PDB entry 8E8Z | electron microscopy, 3.15 A resolution | chains 3 and 4 of the 6 polymer chains in the assembly

[Chain 3]
Name: Capsid protein VP3
Organism: Human poliovirus 1 strain Sabin
Reference sequence: E7CRL3 (E7CRL3_9ENTO); residues 1-235 here correspond to UniProt positions 342-576 (UniProt number = residue number + 341)
Chain sequence (235 residues; numbered 1 to 235; the number before each row is that of its first residue):
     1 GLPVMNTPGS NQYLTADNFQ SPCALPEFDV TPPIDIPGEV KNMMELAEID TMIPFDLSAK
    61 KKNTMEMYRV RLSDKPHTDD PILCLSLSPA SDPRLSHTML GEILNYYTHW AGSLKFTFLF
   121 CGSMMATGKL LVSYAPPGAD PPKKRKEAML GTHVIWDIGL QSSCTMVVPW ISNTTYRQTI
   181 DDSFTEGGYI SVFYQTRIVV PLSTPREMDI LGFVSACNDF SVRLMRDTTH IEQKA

[Chain 4]
Name: Capsid protein VP4
Organism: Human poliovirus 1 strain Sabin
Reference sequence: P03301 (POLG_POL1S); residue numbers follow UniProt; this construct covers 2-69
Chain sequence (68 residues; numbered 2 to 69; the number before each row is that of its first residue):
     2 GAQVSSQKVG AHENSNRAYG GSTINYTTIN YYRDSASNAA SKQDFSQDPS KFTEPIKDVL
    62 IKTSPMLN
Disordered / not traced: 11-24
Curated features (UniProtKB/Swiss-Prot):
  - site: Asn-69 (Cleavage)
  - lipidation: Gly-2 (N-myristoyl glycine)

[Chain 3 / chain 4 interface]
Contacting residue pairs - 28 pairs, chain 3 then chain 4:
  Asn-18(3) with Ala-40(4); Ala-41(4), hydrogen bond (side chain-backbone)
  Gln-20(3) with Ile-30(4), hydrogen bond (side chain-backbone); Asn-31(4); Tyr-32(4), hydrogen bond (side chain-backbone); Tyr-33(4); Ser-38(4); Ala-40(4)
  Ser-21(3) with Ser-38(4), hydrogen bond (backbone-side chain)
  Pro-22(3) with Tyr-33(4)
  Cys-23(3) with Asp-35(4); Ser-38(4)
  Pro-26(3) with Asp-35(4)
  Glu-27(3) with Asp-35(4), hydrogen bond (backbone-side chain)
  Gly-38(3) with Phe-53(4)
  Glu-39(3) with Gln-48(4), hydrogen bond (backbone-side chain)
  Val-40(3) with Gln-48(4); Phe-53(4), hydrophobic
  Lys-41(3) with Phe-46(4); Gln-48(4)
  Glu-45(3) with Gln-48(4), hydrogen bond; Phe-53(4)
  Glu-48(3) with Pro-50(4); Thr-54(4)
  Ile-49(3) with Phe-53(4), hydrophobic
  Gln-161(3) with Pro-66(4); Met-67(4); Leu-68(4), hydrogen bond (side chain-backbone)
Also at the interface, not in a pair above, chain 4 (21 interface residues in all): Asn-39, Lys-43, Ser-47, Asp-49, Lys-52

[Overview]
Chain 3 and chain 4 form an interface of 15 and 21 residues respectively; the contacts include 8 hydrogen
bonds. Among the polar pairs are Asn-18(3)/Ala-41(4), Gln-20(3)/Ile-30(4) and Gln-20(3)/Tyr-32(4).
Here chain 3 is Capsid protein VP3 and chain 4 is Capsid protein VP4, both from Human poliovirus 1 strain
Sabin. Entry 8E8Z (9H2 Fab-Sabin poliovirus 1 complex) was determined by electron microscopy (same publication
as 8E8L, 8E8R, 8E8S, 8E8X and 8E8Y).
